Entry 6RNR (X-ray diffraction, 2.00 A resolution); this record covers chains A and D of the 3 polymer chains in the assembly.

[Chain A]
Name: Formamidopyrimidine-DNA glycosylase
From: Lactococcus lactis subsp. cremoris
Notes: EC 3.2.2.23, 4.2.99.18
UniProtKB: A0A165FVI1 (A0A165FVI1_LACLC); residues 1-271 here correspond to UniProt positions 2-272 (UniProt number = residue number + 1)
Sequence (272 residues; each row starts with the number of its first residue):
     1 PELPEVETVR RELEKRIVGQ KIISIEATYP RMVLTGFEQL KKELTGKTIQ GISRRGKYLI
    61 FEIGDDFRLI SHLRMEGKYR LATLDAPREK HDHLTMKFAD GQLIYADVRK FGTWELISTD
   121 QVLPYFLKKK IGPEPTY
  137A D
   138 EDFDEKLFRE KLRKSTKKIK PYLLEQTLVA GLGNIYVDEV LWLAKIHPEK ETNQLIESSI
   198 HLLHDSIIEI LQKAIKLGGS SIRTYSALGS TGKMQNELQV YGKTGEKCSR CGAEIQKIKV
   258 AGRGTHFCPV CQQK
Unresolved in the structure: 137A, 219-223
Cystine bridges: Cys245-Cys265
Construct notes: insertion (137A)
Small-molecule neighbours: 2-(trifluoromethyl)-9H-purine-6-thiol (KBN): Lys57, Pro158, Leu161, Glu162, Gln163, Gly170, Ala258, Arg260
From the paper describing this entry:
  - binding site for 2-(trifluoromethyl)-9H-purine-6-thiol: Lys57, Arg260
  - catalytic residues: Pro1, Glu2 (citing earlier work)

[Chain D]
Molecule: 14-nt DNA strand
Sequence (14 nucleotides; row label = number of the first residue in the row):
     1 CTCTTTXTTT CTCG
Modified / non-standard residues: 3DR (1',2'-dideoxyribofuranose-5'-phosphate) at position 7
Small-molecule neighbours: 2-(trifluoromethyl)-9H-purine-6-thiol (KBN): DT8, DT9, DT10

[How chain A and chain D interact]
Contacting residue pairs - 28 pairs, chain A then chain D:
  Pro1(A) - 3DR_7(D)  sugar contact
  Glu2(A) - 3DR_7(D)  sugar contact
  Glu2(A) - DT8(D)  phosphate contact
  Lys57(A) - DT8(D)  salt bridge to the phosphate
  Lys57(A) - DT9(D)  salt bridge to the phosphate
  His72(A) - DT8(D)  hydrogen bond to the phosphate
  His72(A) - DT9(D)  salt bridge to the phosphate
  Arg74(A) - DT8(D)  hydrogen bond to the base
  Arg74(A) - DT9(D)  sugar contact
  Met75(A) - DT6(D)  sugar contact
  Met75(A) - 3DR_7(D)  sugar contact
  Met75(A) - DT8(D)  base contact
  Arg109(A) - DT6(D)  base contact
  Lys129(A) - DT10(D)  salt bridge to the phosphate
  Gln163(A) - DT9(D)  phosphate contact
  Gly170(A) - DT8(D)  phosphate contact
  Asn171(A) - 3DR_7(D)  hydrogen bond to the phosphate
  Asn171(A) - DT8(D)  hydrogen bond to the phosphate
  Ile172(A) - 3DR_7(D)  sugar contact
  Tyr238(A) - DT6(D)  phosphate contact
  Tyr238(A) - 3DR_7(D)  hydrogen bond to the phosphate
  Lys254(A) - DT5(D)  phosphate contact
  Lys254(A) - DT6(D)  salt bridge to the phosphate
  Lys256(A) - DT5(D)  phosphate contact
  Lys256(A) - DT6(D)  salt bridge to the phosphate
  Arg260(A) - 3DR_7(D)  salt bridge to the phosphate
  Arg260(A) - DT8(D)  salt bridge to the phosphate
  Gly261(A) - DT6(D)  phosphate contact
Also at the interface, not in a pair above, chain A (22 interface residues in all): Tyr58, Glu76, Phe111, Leu161, Leu169

[In short]
22 residues of chain A and 6 residues of chain D are in contact, with 5 hydrogen bonds and 8 salt bridges.
Among the polar pairs are Arg74(A)-DT8(D), His72(A)-DT8(D) and Asn171(A)-3DR_7(D).
2-(trifluoromethyl)-9H-purine-6-thiol is bound between chain A and chain D. The paper reports catalytic
residues Pro1(A) and Glu2(A); a binding site for 2-(trifluoromethyl)-9H-purine-6-thiol at Lys57(A) and
Arg260(A).
Chain A is Formamidopyrimidine-DNA glycosylase (Lactococcus lactis subsp. cremoris) and chain D is a 14-nt DNA
strand; the structure, The crystal structure of a complex between the LlFpg protein, a THF-DNA and an
inhibitor, was determined by X-ray diffraction, deposited together with 6RNM, 6RNO, 6RO2, 6ROK, 6RP0 and 6RP7.
